3NSD - chain A; structure by X-ray diffraction, 2.00 A resolution.

# Chain A
Name: Blue copper oxidase cueO
From: Escherichia coli
UniProtKB: P36649 (CUEO_ECOLI); residues 29-516 here = UniProt positions 29-516
Chain sequence (488 residues; each row starts with the number of its first residue):
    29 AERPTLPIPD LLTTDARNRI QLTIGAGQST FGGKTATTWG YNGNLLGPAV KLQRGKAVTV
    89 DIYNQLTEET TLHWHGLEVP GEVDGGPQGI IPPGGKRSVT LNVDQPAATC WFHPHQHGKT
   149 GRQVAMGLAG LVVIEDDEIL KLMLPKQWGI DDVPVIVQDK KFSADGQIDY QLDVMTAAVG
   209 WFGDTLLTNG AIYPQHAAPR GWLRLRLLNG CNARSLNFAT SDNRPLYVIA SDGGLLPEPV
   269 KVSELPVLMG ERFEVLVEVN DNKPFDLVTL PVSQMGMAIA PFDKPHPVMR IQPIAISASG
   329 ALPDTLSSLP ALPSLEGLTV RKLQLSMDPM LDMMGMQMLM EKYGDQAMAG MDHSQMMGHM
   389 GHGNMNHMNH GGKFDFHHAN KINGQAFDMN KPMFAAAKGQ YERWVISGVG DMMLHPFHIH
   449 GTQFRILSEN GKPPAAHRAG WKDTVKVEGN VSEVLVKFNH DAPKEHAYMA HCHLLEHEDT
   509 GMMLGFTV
Disordered / not traced: 29, 379-403
Ion coordination: Cu ion site 1: His101, His446; Cu ion site 2: His103, His141, His501 (together with oxygen atom); Cu ion site 3: His143, His448, His499 (together with oxygen atom); silver ion site 1: Met355, Asp360, Asp439, Met441; silver ion site 2: Met358, Met362; silver ion site 3: Met368, Met376; Cu ion site 4: His443, Cys500, His505
Ligand contacts: oxygen atom (O): His101, His103, His141, His143, His446, His448, His499, His501
UniProt features mapped onto this chain:
  - binding site (Cu cation): His101, His103, His141, His143, His443, His446, His448, His499, Cys500, His501, His505
  - mutagenesis: Glu106 (E106F: Increases oxidase activity with ABTS as substrate), Gly304 (G304K: Retains 20% of cuprous oxidase activity. Increases oxidase activity with ABTS as substrate. Shows dramatic conformational changes in methionine-rich helix and the relative regulatory loop), Met355 (M355L: Almost loss of oxidase activity with 2,6-DMP as substrate. Loss of the copper tolerance phenotype), Pro357 to His406 (Retains only 10% of cuprous oxidase activity. 30-fold and 10-fold increase in activities with ABTS and pPD, respectively, in the absence of exogenous Cu(2+), but does not change these activities in ...), Asp360 (D360A: Strong decrease in oxidase activity with 2,6-DMP as substrate. Loss of the copper tolerance phenotype), Asp439 (D439A: Decrease in oxidase activity with 2,6-DMP as substrate), Met441 (M441L: Strong decrease in oxidase activity with 2,6-DMP as substrate. Affects copper incorporation into the T1 copper site), Cys500 to His501 (Residual DMP oxidase activity and loss of resistance to copper. Decreases copper content), Cys500 (C500S: Loss of cuprous oxidase activity)
Reported in the primary citation:
  - silver ion coordination: Met355, Met358, Asp360, Asp439

# Overview
Ligands of chain A: oxygen atom. His101 and His446 coordinate Cu ion site 1. His103, His141 and His501 form
the Cu ion site 2. From UniProt: 11 Cu cation-binding residues and 10 mutagenesis sites. From the paper:
silver ion coordination by Met355, Met358 and Asp360 among others.
Chain A is Blue copper oxidase cueO (Escherichia coli); the structure, Silver bound to the multicopper oxidase
CueO (untagged), was determined by X-ray diffraction together with 3OD3, 3NSC, 3NSF, 3NSY and 3NT0 from the
same study.
